PDB entry 7CHA | electron microscopy, 3.90 A resolution | chains B and F of the 12 polymer chains in the assembly

[Chain B (and F)]
Name: MlaD domain-containing protein
Organism: Pseudomonas aeruginosa (strain ATCC 15692 / DSM 22644 / CIP 104116 / JCM 14847 / LMG 12228 / 1C / PRS 101 / PAO1)
Notes: chain F of this document is another copy of the same molecule, construct and numbering; everything in this record applies to it too
UniProtKB: Q9HVW3 (Q9HVW3_PSEAE); residue numbers follow UniProt; this construct covers 1-157
Amino-acid sequence (157 residues; each row starts with the number of its first residue):
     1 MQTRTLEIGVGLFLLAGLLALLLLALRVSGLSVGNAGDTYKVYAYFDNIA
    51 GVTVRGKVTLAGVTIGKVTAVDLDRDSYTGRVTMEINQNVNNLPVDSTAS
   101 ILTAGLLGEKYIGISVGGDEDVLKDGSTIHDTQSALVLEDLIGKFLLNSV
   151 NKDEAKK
Disordered / not traced: 1-2, 149-157 (chain F: 1-2, 148-157)

[Interface between chain B and chain F]
Contacting residue pairs (28):
  L60(B) - L73(F)
  A61(B) - D47(F)
  A61(B) - N48(F)
  A61(B) - I49(F)  hydrogen bond (backbone-backbone)
  A61(B) - L73(F)  hydrophobic
  A61(B) - Y78(F)
  G62(B) - N48(F)  hydrogen bond (backbone-side chain)
  G62(B) - I49(F)
  G62(B) - A50(F)
  V63(B) - I49(F)
  V63(B) - V71(F)  hydrophobic
  V63(B) - L73(F)  hydrophobic
  N89(B) - R75(F)  hydrogen bond (backbone-side chain)
  N91(B) - R75(F)  hydrogen bond
  N92(B) - R75(F)
  N92(B) - Y78(F)  hydrogen bond (backbone-side chain)
  L93(B) - Y78(F)
  P94(B) - Y78(F)
  I101(B) - E139(F)
  L102(B) - E139(F)
  T103(B) - E139(F)  hydrogen bond (backbone-side chain)
  L106(B) - L138(F)  hydrophobic
  Y111(B) - A50(F)
  V116(B) - Y78(F)  hydrophobic
  L136(B) - E139(F)
  L136(B) - I142(F)  hydrophobic
  L141(B) - I142(F)  hydrophobic
  K144(B) - L146(F)  hydrogen bond (side chain-backbone)
Also at the interface, not in a pair above, chain B (22 interface residues in all): I65, A104, L107, F145
Also at the interface, not in a pair above, chain F (18 interface residues in all): D72, T79, G80, L106, L107, K110

[Overview]
The interface between chain B and chain F involves 22 residues on one side and 18 on the other, with 7
hydrogen bonds. Among the polar pairs are G62(B)-N48(F), N89(B)-R75(F) and N91(B)-R75(F).
Both chains are MlaD domain-containing protein (Pseudomonas aeruginosa (strain ATCC 15692 / DSM 22644 / CIP
104116 / JCM 14847 / LMG 12228 / 1C / PRS 101 / PAO1)). Entry 7CHA (Cryo-EM structure of P.aeruginosa MlaFEBD
with AMPPNP) was determined by electron microscopy, deposited together with 7CH8, 7CH9, 7CH6 and 7CH7.
